PDB entry 4TMK | X-ray diffraction, 1.98 A resolution | chain A

# Chain A
Name: Protein (THYMIDYLATE kinase)
Source organism: Escherichia coli
Notes: EC 2.7.4.9
UniProtKB: P0A720 (KTHY_ECOLI); numbering as in UniProt (aligned over 1-213)
Sequence (213 residues; each row starts with the number of its first residue):
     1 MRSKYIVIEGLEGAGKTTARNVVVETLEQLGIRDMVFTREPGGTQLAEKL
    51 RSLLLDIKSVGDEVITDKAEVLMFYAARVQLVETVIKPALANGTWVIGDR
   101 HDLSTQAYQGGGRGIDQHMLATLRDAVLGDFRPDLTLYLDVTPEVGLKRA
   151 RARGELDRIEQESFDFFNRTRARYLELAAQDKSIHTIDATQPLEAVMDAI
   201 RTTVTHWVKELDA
Disordered / not traced: 1, 212-213
Differences from the reference sequence: conflict Leu54 (Val in P0A720)
Small-molecule neighbours: T5A (P1-(5'-adenosyl)P5-(5'-thymidyl)pentaphosphate): Leu11, Glu12, Gly13, Ala14, Gly15, Lys16, Thr17, Thr18, Arg39, Glu40, Pro41, Arg51, Leu55, Phe74, Arg78, Asp99, Arg100, His101, Ser104, Thr105, Tyr108, Gln109, Arg149, Arg153, Asp157, Ile159, Glu160, Leu193
Swiss-Prot annotation at these positions:
  - region: Leu147 to Ile159 (LID)
  - binding site (ATP): Gly10 to Thr17
  - binding site (dTMP): Glu12, Phe74, Arg78, Arg100, Thr105, Tyr108, Gln109
  - site: Arg153 (Transition state stabilizer)
What the authors report for this chain:
  - binding site for T5A: Glu12, Phe74, Arg78, Thr105, Gln109, Arg149, Arg153
  - specificity-determining residues: Tyr108
  - catalytic residues: Arg153 (proposed by the authors, not directly observed)
  - contacts within the chain: Glu12-Asp157

# In short
Ligands of chain A: compound T5A. From UniProt: 8 ATP-binding residues and 7 dTMP-binding residues. The paper
reports the catalytic residue Arg153; a binding site for T5A at Glu12, Phe74 and Arg78 among others.
Chain A is Protein (THYMIDYLATE kinase) (Escherichia coli); the structure, Complex of E. coli thymidylate
kinase with the bisubstrate inhibitor TP5A, was determined by X-ray diffraction (same publication as 5TMP).
